7LZF - chain A; structure by X-ray diffraction, 2.47 A resolution.

[Chain A]
Protein: Histone-lysine N-methyltransferase SETD2
From: Homo sapiens
Notes: EC 2.1.1.359, 2.1.1.-
UniProtKB: Q9BYW2 (SETD2_HUMAN); residue numbers follow UniProt; this construct covers 1434-1711
Sequence (278 residues; row label = number of the first residue in the row):
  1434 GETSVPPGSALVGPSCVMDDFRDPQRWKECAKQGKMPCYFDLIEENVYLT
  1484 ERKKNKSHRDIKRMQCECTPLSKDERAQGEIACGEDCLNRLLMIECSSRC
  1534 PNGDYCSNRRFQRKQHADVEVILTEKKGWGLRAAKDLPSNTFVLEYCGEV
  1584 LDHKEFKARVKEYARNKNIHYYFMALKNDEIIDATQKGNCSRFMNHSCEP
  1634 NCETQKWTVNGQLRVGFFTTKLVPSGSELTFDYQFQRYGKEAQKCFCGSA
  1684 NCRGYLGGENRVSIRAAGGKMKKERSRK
Not modelled in the structure: 1434-1445, 1486-1494, 1694-1711
Bound ions: Zn2+ site 1: Cys1499, Cys1501, Cys1516, Cys1520; Zn2+ site 2: Cys1516, Cys1529, Cys1533, Cys1539; Zn2+ site 3: Cys1631, Cys1678, Cys1680, Cys1685
Ligand contacts:
  - S-adenosylmethionine (SAM): Lys1560, Gly1561, Trp1562, Tyr1579, Ile1602, His1603, Tyr1604, Tyr1605, Arg1625, Phe1626, Met1627, Asn1628, His1629, Gln1676, Lys1677, Cys1678, Phe1679, Cys1680, Leu1689
  - YHV (4-fluoro-N-[(1R,3S)-3-{(3S)-3-[(methanesulfonyl)(methyl)amino]pyrrolidin-1-yl}cyclohexyl]-7-methyl-1H-indole-2-carboxamide): Tyr1579, Phe1589, Val1593, Ala1597, Tyr1604, Tyr1605, Phe1606, Met1607, Met1627, Asn1628, His1629, Phe1664, Tyr1666, Phe1668, Tyr1671, Gly1672, Lys1673, Glu1674, Gln1676, Leu1689
Reported in the primary citation:
  - conformationally variable residues (order/disorder transition): Lys1673, Glu1674

[Summary]
Ligands of chain A: S-adenosylmethionine and compound YHV. Cys1499, Cys1501, Cys1516 and Cys1520 coordinate
Zn2+ site 1. Cys1516, Cys1529, Cys1533 and Cys1539 coordinate Zn2+ site 2. The paper reports conformational
variability at Lys1673 and Glu1674.
Chain A is Histone-lysine N-methyltransferase SETD2 (Homo sapiens); the structure, Crystal Structure of SETD2
bound to Compound 57, was determined by X-ray diffraction (same publication as 7LZB and 7LZD).
